3JB7 - chains A and m of the 6 polymer chains in the assembly; structure by electron microscopy, 4.00 A resolution.

# Chain A
Molecule: CPV RNA-dependent RNA polymerase
Source organism: Bombyx mori cypovirus 1
Notes: EC 2.7.7.48
UniProtKB: D0EZK6 (D0EZK6_CPVBM); the construct lacks a stretch of the UniProt sequence, so the offset changes along the chain: 1-1005 = UniProt 1-1005; 1006-1224 = UniProt 1007-1225
Chain sequence (1225 residues; numbered 1 to 1224 plus 1 insertion-coded residue; the number before each row is that of its first residue):
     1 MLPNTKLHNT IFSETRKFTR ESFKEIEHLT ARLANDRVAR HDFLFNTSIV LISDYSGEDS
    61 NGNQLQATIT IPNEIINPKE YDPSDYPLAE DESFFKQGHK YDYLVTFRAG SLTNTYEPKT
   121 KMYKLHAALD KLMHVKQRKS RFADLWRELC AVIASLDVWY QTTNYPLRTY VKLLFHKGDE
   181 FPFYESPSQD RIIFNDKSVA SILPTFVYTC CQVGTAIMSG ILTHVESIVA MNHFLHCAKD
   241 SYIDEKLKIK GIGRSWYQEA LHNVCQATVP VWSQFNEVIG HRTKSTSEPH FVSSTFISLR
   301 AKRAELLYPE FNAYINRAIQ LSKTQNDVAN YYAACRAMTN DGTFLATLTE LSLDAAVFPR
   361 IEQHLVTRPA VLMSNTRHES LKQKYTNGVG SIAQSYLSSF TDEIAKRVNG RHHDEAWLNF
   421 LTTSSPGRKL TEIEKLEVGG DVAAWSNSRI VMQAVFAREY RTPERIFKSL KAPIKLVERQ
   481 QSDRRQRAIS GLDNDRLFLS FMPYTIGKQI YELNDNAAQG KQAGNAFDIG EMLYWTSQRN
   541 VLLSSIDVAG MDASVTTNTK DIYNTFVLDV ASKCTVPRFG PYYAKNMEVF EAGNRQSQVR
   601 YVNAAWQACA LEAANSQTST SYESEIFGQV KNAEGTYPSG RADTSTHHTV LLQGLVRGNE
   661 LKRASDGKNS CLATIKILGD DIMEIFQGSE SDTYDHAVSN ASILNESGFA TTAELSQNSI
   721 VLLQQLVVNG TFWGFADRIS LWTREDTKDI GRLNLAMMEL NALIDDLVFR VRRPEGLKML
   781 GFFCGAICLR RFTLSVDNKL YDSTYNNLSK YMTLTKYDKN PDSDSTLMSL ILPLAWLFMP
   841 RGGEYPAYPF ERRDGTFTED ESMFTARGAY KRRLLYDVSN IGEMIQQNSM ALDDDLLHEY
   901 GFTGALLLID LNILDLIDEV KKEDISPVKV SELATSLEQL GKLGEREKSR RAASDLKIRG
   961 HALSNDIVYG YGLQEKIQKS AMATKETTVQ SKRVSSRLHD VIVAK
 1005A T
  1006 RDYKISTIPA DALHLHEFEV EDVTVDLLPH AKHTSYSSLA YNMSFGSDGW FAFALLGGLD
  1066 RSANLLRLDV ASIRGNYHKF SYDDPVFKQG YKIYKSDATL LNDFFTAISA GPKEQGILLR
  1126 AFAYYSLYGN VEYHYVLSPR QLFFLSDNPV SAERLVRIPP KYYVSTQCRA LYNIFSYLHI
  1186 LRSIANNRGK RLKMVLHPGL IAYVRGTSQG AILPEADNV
Unresolved in the structure: 1-4, 1005A, 1081-1089, 1212-1224
Small-molecule neighbours:
  - CTP (cytidine-5'-triphosphate): Arg479, Arg484, Arg487, Ile489, Asp547, Val548, Ala549, Gly550, Met551, Asp552, Ser639, Thr644, Ser645, His648, Asp680, Asp681
  - GTP (guanosine-5'-triphosphate): Asn35, Arg37, Arg40, Asp144, Arg147, Tyr184, Glu185, Ser186, Pro187, Arg791

# Chain m
Molecule: 5-nt RNA strand
Source organism: Bombyx mori cypovirus 1
Sequence (5 nucleotides; numbered 1 to 5; the number before each row is that of its first residue):
     1 CCCCC

# How chain A and chain m interact
Residue-residue contacts (17; chain A residue first):
  Arg141(A) - C2(m)  salt bridge to the phosphate
  Leu678(A) - C4(m)  sugar contact
  Leu678(A) - C5(m)  sugar contact
  Gly679(A) - C5(m)  hydrogen bond to the sugar
  Asp680(A) - C5(m)  hydrogen bond to the sugar
  Leu723(A) - C4(m)  sugar contact
  Gln724(A) - C5(m)  phosphate contact
  Arg738(A) - C4(m)  salt bridge to the phosphate
  Arg738(A) - C5(m)  salt bridge to the phosphate
  Ile739(A) - C3(m)  phosphate contact
  Lys748(A) - C1(m)  salt bridge to the phosphate
  Leu755(A) - C1(m)  phosphate contact
  Glu759(A) - C1(m)  sugar contact
  Glu759(A) - C2(m)  sugar contact
  Leu763(A) - C2(m)  sugar contact
  Asp766(A) - C3(m)  sugar contact
  Arg770(A) - C3(m)  phosphate contact
Interface residues without a listed pair, chain A (18 interface residues in all): Arg479, Arg744, Ala762, Arg1145

# Summary
Chain A and chain m form an interface of 18 and 5 residues respectively, with 2 hydrogen bonds and 4 salt
bridges. Polar pairs include Gly679(A)-C5(m), Asp680(A)-C5(m) and Arg141(A)-C2(m). Bound to chain A: GTP and
CTP.
Chain A is CPV RNA-dependent RNA polymerase and chain m is a 5-nt RNA strand, both from Bombyx mori cypovirus
1; the structure, In situ structures of the segmented genome and RNA polymerase complex inside a dsRNA virus,
was determined by electron microscopy, deposited together with 3JB6.
